7RE0 - chains D and T of the 8 polymer chains in the assembly; structure by electron microscopy, 3.50 A resolution.

# Chain D
Name: Non-structural protein 8
Organism: Severe acute respiratory syndrome coronavirus 2
UniProtKB: P0DTD1 (R1AB_SARS2); residues 1-198 here correspond to UniProt positions 3943-4140 (UniProt number = residue number + 3942)
Sequence (199 residues; row label = number of the first residue in the row; numbering starts at 0):
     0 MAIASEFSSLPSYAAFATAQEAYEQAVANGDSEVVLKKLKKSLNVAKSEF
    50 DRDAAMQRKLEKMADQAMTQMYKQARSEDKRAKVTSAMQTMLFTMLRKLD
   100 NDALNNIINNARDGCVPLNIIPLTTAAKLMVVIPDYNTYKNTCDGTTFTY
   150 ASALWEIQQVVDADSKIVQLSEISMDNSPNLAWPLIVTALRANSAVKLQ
Disordered / not traced: 0-6, 192-198
Construct notes: initiating methionine (0)
Curated features (UniProtKB/Swiss-Prot):
  - site: Gln198 (Cleavage)

# Chain T
Molecule: Template RNA
Sequence (55 nucleotides; row label = number of the first residue in the row):
    82 CUAUCCCCAUGUGAUUUUAAUAGCUUCUUAGGAGAAUGACGUAGCAUGCU
   132 ACGCG
Disordered / not traced: 82-98, 136

# Interface between chain D and chain T
Pairs across the interface (5; chain D residue first):
  Asn43(D) - C121(T)  phosphate contact
  Ser47(D) - A120(T)  sugar contact
  Lys61(D) - U110(T)  salt bridge to the phosphate
  Gln65(D) - U109(T)  sugar contact
  Gln65(D) - U110(T)  hydrogen bond to the phosphate
Also at the interface, not in a pair above, chain D (5 interface residues in all): Lys40
Also at the interface, not in a pair above, chain T (6 interface residues in all): A111, G122

# Overview
The interface between chain D and chain T involves 5 residues on one side and 6 on the other, with 1 hydrogen
bond and 1 salt bridge. Among the polar pairs are Gln65(D)-U110(T) and Lys61(D)-U110(T).
Chain D is Non-structural protein 8 (Severe acute respiratory syndrome coronavirus 2) and chain T is Template
RNA; the structure, SARS-CoV-2 replication-transcription complex bound to nsp13 helicase - nsp13(2)-RTC -
swiveled class, was determined by electron microscopy (same publication as 7RDX, 7RDY, 7RDZ, 7RE1, 7RE2 and
7RE3).
